Entry 1OY3 (X-ray diffraction, 2.05 A resolution); this record covers chains C and B of the 3 polymer chains in the assembly.

# Chain C (and B)
Molecule: Transcription factor p65
Source organism: Mus musculus
Notes: fragment: p65 dimerization domain; chain B of this document is another copy of the same molecule, construct and numbering; everything in this record applies to it too
UniProtKB: Q04207 (TF65_MOUSE); residues 191-326 here = UniProt positions 191-326
Chain sequence (136 residues; row label = number of the first residue in the row):
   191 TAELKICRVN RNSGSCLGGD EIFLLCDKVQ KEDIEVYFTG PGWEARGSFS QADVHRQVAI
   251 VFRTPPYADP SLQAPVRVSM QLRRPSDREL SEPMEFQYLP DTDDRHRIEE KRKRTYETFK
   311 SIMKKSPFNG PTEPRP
Unresolved in the structure: 326 (chain B: 303-326)
Swiss-Prot annotation at these positions:
  - motif: Lys301 to Arg304 (Nuclear localization signal)
  - modified residue: Lys218 (N6-acetyllysine), Lys221 (N6-acetyllysine), Thr254 (Phosphothreonine), Ser276 (Phosphoserine), Ser281 (Phosphoserine), Lys310 (N6-acetyllysine), Ser311 (Phosphoserine)
  - mutagenesis: Ser281 (S281A/E: Abolishes DNA-binding and transcriptional activity), Lys310 (K310R: Abolishes monomethylation by SETD6 and interaction with EHMT1)

# Chain C / chain B interface
Residue-residue contacts (29):
  Cys197(C) with His245(B)
  Arg198(C) with Glu211(B), salt bridge; Phe213(B); Asp243(B), salt bridge; Val251(B)
  Val199(C) with Phe213(B)
  Asn200(C) with Phe213(B)
  Glu211(C) with Arg198(B), salt bridge
  Phe213(C) with Arg198(B); Val199(B); Asn200(B); Phe213(B), hydrophobic; Leu215(B), hydrophobic
  Leu215(C) with Phe213(B), hydrophobic; His245(B); Val251(B), hydrophobic
  Cys216(C) with His245(B), hydrogen bond (backbone-side chain)
  Asp217(C) with Arg246(B), salt bridge
  Lys218(C) with Arg246(B)
  His245(C) with Cys197(B); Leu215(B); Cys216(B), hydrogen bond (side chain-backbone); Val248(B), hydrogen bond (side chain-backbone)
  Arg246(C) with Asp217(B), salt bridge; Val248(B)
  Val248(C) with His245(B), hydrogen bond (backbone-side chain); Arg246(B); Val248(B), hydrophobic
  Val251(C) with Arg198(B)
Other interface residues (no listed pair), chain C (16 interface residues in all): Asp243, Ala249
Other interface residues (no listed pair), chain B (15 interface residues in all): Ala249

# Summary
Chain C and chain B form an interface of 16 and 15 residues respectively, with 4 hydrogen bonds and 5 salt
bridges. Among the polar pairs are Arg198(C)-Glu211(B), Arg198(C)-Asp243(B) and Asp217(C)-Arg246(B). Curated
annotation (UniProt) lists 2 mutagenesis sites on chain C.
Both chains are Transcription factor p65 (Mus musculus). Entry 1OY3 (Crystal structure of an ikbbeta/nf-kb P65
homodimer complex) was determined by X-ray diffraction (same publication as 1K3Z).
